PDB entry 3QRK | X-ray diffraction, 2.30 A resolution | chain A

[Chain A]
Molecule: Tyrosine-protein kinase ABL1
Source organism: Homo sapiens
Notes: EC 2.7.10.2; fragment: Kinase domain
UniProt: P00519 (ABL1_HUMAN); residues 229-499 here = UniProt positions 229-499
Chain sequence (277 residues; each row starts with the number of its first residue):
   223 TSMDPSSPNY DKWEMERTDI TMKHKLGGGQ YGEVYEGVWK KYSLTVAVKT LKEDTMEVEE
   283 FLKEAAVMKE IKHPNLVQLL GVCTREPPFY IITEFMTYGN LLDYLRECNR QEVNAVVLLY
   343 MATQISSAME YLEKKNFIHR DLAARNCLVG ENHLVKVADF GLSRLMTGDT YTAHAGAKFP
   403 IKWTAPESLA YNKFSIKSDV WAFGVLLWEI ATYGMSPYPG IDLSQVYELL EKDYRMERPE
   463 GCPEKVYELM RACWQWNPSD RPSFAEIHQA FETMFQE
Unresolved in the structure: 223-226, 497-499
Sequence notes: expression tag (223-228)
Small-molecule neighbours: DP-987 (9DP; (3S)-6-(3-tert-butyl-5-{[(2,3-dichlorophenyl)carbamoyl]amino}-1H-pyrazol-1-yl)-1,2,3,4-tetrahydroisoquinoline-3-carboxylic acid): Val256, Ala269, Val270, Lys271, Glu282, Glu286, Val289, Met290, Ile293, Leu298, Val299, Ile313, Thr315, Leu354, His361, Val379, Ala380, Asp381, Phe382, Gly383
Curated features (UniProtKB/Swiss-Prot):
  - motif: Asp381 to Trp405 (Kinase activation loop)
  - active site: Asp363 (Proton acceptor)
  - binding site (ATP): Leu248 to Val256, Lys271, Glu316 to Asn322
  - modified residue: Ser229 (Phosphoserine), Tyr253 (Phosphotyrosine), Tyr257 (Phosphotyrosine), Tyr393 (Phosphotyrosine), Tyr413 (Phosphotyrosine), Ser446 (Phosphoserine)
  - natural variant: Ala337 (A337T: In CHDSKM)
What the authors report for this chain:
  - binding site for DP-987: Glu282, Glu286, Phe382
  - contacts within the chain: Lys271-Glu286 (salt bridge)

[In short]
Chain A binds DP-987. From UniProt: active-site residue Asp363 and 17 ATP-binding residues. The paper reports
a binding site for DP-987 at Glu282, Glu286 and Phe382; contacts within the chain involving Lys271 and Glu286.
Chain A is Tyrosine-protein kinase ABL1 (Homo sapiens); the structure, The crystal structure of human abl1
kinase domain in complex with DP-987, was determined by X-ray diffraction, deposited together with 3QRI and
3QRJ.
